Entry 5W3L (electron microscopy, 2.71 A resolution); this record covers chains A and C of the 6 polymer chains in the assembly.

== Chain A ==
Protein: viral protein 1
From: Human rhinovirus 14
UniProtKB: P03303 (POLG_HRV14); residues 1-289 here correspond to UniProt positions 568-856 (UniProt number = residue number + 567)
Chain sequence (289 residues; row label = number of the first residue in the row):
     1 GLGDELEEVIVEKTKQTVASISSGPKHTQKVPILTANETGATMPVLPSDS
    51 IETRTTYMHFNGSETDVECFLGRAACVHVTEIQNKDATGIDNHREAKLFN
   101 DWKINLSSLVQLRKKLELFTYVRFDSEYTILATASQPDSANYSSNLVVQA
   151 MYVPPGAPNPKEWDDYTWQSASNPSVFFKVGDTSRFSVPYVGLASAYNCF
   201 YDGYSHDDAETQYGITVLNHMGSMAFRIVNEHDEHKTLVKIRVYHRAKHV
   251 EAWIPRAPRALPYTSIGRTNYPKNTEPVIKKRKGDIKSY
Unresolved in the structure: 1-15
Curated features (UniProtKB/Swiss-Prot):
  - site: Y289 (Cleavage)

== Chain C ==
Protein: viral protein 2
From: Human rhinovirus 14
UniProtKB: P03303 (POLG_HRV14); residues 1-262 here correspond to UniProt positions 70-331 (UniProt number = residue number + 69)
Chain sequence (262 residues; each row starts with the number of its first residue):
     1 SPNVEACGYSDRVQQITLGNSTITTQEAANAVVCYAEWPEYLPDVDASDV
    51 NKTSKPDTSVCRFYTLDSKTWTTGSKGWCWKLPDALKDMGVFGQNMFFHS
   101 LGRSGYTVHVQCNATKFHSGCLLVVVIPEHQLASHEGGNVSVKYTFTHPG
   151 ERGIDLSSANEVGGPVKDVIYNMNGTLLGNLLIFPHQFINLRTNNTATIV
   201 IPYINSVPIDSMTRHNNVSLMVIPIAPLTVPTGATPSLPITVTIAPMCTE
   251 FSGIRSKSIVPQ
Unresolved in the structure: 1-7
Curated features (UniProtKB/Swiss-Prot):
  - site: Q262 (Cleavage)

== Chain A / chain C interface ==
Pairs across the interface (109):
  N37(A) - F188(C)
  E38(A) - A29(C)
  E38(A) - Q187(C)
  E38(A) - F188(C)  hydrogen bond (backbone-backbone)
  E38(A) - N190(C)  hydrogen bond
  E38(A) - T193(C)  hydrogen bond
  E38(A) - N194(C)
  T39(A) - A29(C)
  T39(A) - N30(C)
  T39(A) - V32(C)
  T39(A) - Q187(C)
  G40(A) - H186(C)
  T120(A) - E129(C)  hydrogen bond
  Y121(A) - E129(C)  hydrogen bond
  Y121(A) - I204(C)  hydrogen bond (side chain-backbone)
  Y121(A) - N205(C)
  Y121(A) - S206(C)
  A194(A) - S206(C)
  A194(A) - V207(C)  hydrophobic
  S195(A) - S206(C)  hydrogen bond (backbone-backbone)
  A196(A) - S206(C)
  N198(A) - E129(C)  hydrogen bond
  N198(A) - S206(C)  hydrogen bond
  F200(A) - E129(C)
  F200(A) - Q131(C)
  Y201(A) - E129(C)
  Y201(A) - Q131(C)  hydrogen bond (backbone-side chain)
  Y201(A) - R214(C)
  Y201(A) - H215(C)
  D202(A) - K81(C)  salt bridge
  D202(A) - E129(C)
  D202(A) - H130(C)
  D202(A) - T147(C)
  D202(A) - H215(C)
  D202(A) - N216(C)  hydrogen bond (backbone-backbone)
  D202(A) - S219(C)
  G203(A) - R214(C)
  Y204(A) - V142(C)  hydrogen bond (side chain-backbone)
  Y204(A) - K143(C)  hydrogen bond (side chain-backbone)
  Y204(A) - Y144(C)  hydrogen bond (side chain-backbone)
  Y204(A) - T147(C)  hydrogen bond
  Y204(A) - H148(C)
  Y204(A) - R214(C)  hydrogen bond (backbone-backbone)
  S205(A) - R214(C)  hydrogen bond (backbone-side chain)
  D207(A) - Y144(C)  hydrogen bond
  D207(A) - T213(C)  hydrogen bond
  D207(A) - R214(C)  hydrogen bond (side chain-backbone)
  D207(A) - V260(C)
  D207(A) - P261(C)
  D208(A) - Y144(C)
  D208(A) - P261(C)
  A209(A) - K143(C)
  A209(A) - P261(C)
  E210(A) - K143(C)  salt bridge
  T211(A) - S141(C)
  Q212(A) - S141(C)
  Y213(A) - H130(C)
  Y213(A) - Q131(C)
  Y213(A) - L132(C)  hydrogen bond (side chain-backbone)
  Y213(A) - S141(C)  hydrogen bond (backbone-side chain)
  Y213(A) - V142(C)
  Y213(A) - T147(C)
  G214(A) - Q131(C)
  I254(A) - Y35(C)
  I254(A) - P128(C)  hydrophobic
  I254(A) - I204(C)  hydrophobic
  P255(A) - I183(C)
  P255(A) - F184(C)
  R256(A) - P128(C)  hydrogen bond (side chain-backbone)
  R256(A) - E129(C)  hydrogen bond (side chain-backbone)
  R256(A) - I183(C)
  R256(A) - F184(C)
  A257(A) - T176(C)
  A257(A) - N180(C)
  A257(A) - I183(C)
  A257(A) - F184(C)
  P258(A) - T176(C)
  P258(A) - N180(C)
  R259(A) - N174(C)  hydrogen bond (side chain-backbone)
  R259(A) - G175(C)
  R259(A) - T176(C)
  A260(A) - G175(C)  hydrogen bond (backbone-backbone)
  A260(A) - L177(C)  hydrophobic
  L261(A) - Y171(C)  hydrophobic
  L261(A) - G175(C)  hydrogen bond (backbone-backbone)
  T264(A) - G138(C)
  S265(A) - G138(C)
  S265(A) - N139(C)
  G267(A) - Q131(C)  hydrogen bond (backbone-side chain)
  R268(A) - Q131(C)
  R268(A) - N139(C)  hydrogen bond (side chain-backbone)
  R268(A) - V140(C)
  T269(A) - Q131(C)  hydrogen bond (side chain-backbone)
  T269(A) - L132(C)  hydrogen bond (side chain-backbone)
  T269(A) - A133(C)  hydrogen bond (side chain-backbone)
  T269(A) - N174(C)
  N270(A) - A133(C)
  N270(A) - S134(C)  hydrogen bond (side chain-backbone)
  N270(A) - G138(C)  hydrogen bond (side chain-backbone)
  N270(A) - V140(C)  hydrogen bond (side chain-backbone)
  Y271(A) - G137(C)
  Y271(A) - V166(C)
  Y271(A) - D168(C)  hydrogen bond
  Y271(A) - Y171(C)
  Y271(A) - G175(C)
  K273(A) - H135(C)
  V278(A) - Y171(C)  hydrophobic
  V278(A) - L177(C)  hydrophobic
  I279(A) - L177(C)  hydrophobic
Interface residues without a listed pair, chain A (45 interface residues in all): C199, H206, P277
Interface residues without a listed pair, chain C (53 interface residues in all): I127, E136, M173

== Overview ==
The interface between chain A and chain C involves 45 residues on one side and 53 on the other, with 36
hydrogen bonds and 2 salt bridges. Polar pairs include D202(A)-K81(C), E210(A)-K143(C) and E38(A)-N190(C).
Chain A is viral protein 1 and chain C is viral protein 2, both from Human rhinovirus 14; the structure,
CryoEM structure of rhinovirus B14 in complex with C5 Fab (4 degrees Celsius, molar ratio 1:3 ..., was
determined by electron microscopy together with 5W3E, 5W3M and 5W3O from the same study.
